8PI5 - chains B and D; structure by X-ray diffraction, 1.66 A resolution.

[Chain B (and D)]
Protein: Insulin B chain, Insulin A chain
Organism: Homo sapiens
Notes: chain D of this document is another copy of the same molecule, construct and numbering; everything in this record applies to it too
UniProt: P01308 (INS_HUMAN); the construct has insertions or renumbered stretches relative to UniProt, so the offset changes along the chain: 1-29 = UniProt 25-53; 33-53 = UniProt 90-110
Amino-acid sequence (53 residues; each row starts with the number of its first residue):
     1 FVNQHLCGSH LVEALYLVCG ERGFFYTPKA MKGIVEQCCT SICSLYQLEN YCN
Cystine bridges: C7-C39, C19-C52, C38-C43
Differences from the reference sequence: linker (30-32)
Ion coordination: Zn2+ site 1 near H5 (its only coordinating residue here); Zn2+ site 2 near H10 (its only coordinating residue here)

[Interface between chain B and chain D]
Contacting residue pairs (31):
  G8(B) - Y16(D)
  S9(B) - E13(D)  hydrogen bond
  S9(B) - Y16(D)
  V12(B) - V12(D)  hydrophobic
  V12(B) - F24(D)  hydrophobic
  E13(B) - E13(D)
  Y16(B) - H5(D)  hydrogen bond (side chain-backbone)
  Y16(B) - G8(D)
  Y16(B) - S9(D)
  Y16(B) - V12(D)  hydrophobic
  Y16(B) - Y26(D)  hydrophobic
  E21(B) - P28(D)
  E21(B) - K29(D)
  R22(B) - K29(D)  hydrogen bond (backbone-side chain)
  G23(B) - Y26(D)
  F24(B) - V12(D)  hydrophobic
  F24(B) - F24(D)  hydrophobic
  F24(B) - F25(D)
  F24(B) - Y26(D)  hydrogen bond (backbone-backbone)
  F25(B) - F24(D)
  F25(B) - F25(D)  hydrophobic
  Y26(B) - Y16(D)
  Y26(B) - G23(D)
  Y26(B) - F24(D)  hydrogen bond (backbone-backbone)
  T27(B) - N53(D)
  P28(B) - G20(D)
  P28(B) - E21(D)
  P28(B) - G23(D)
  N53(B) - F25(D)
  N53(B) - Y26(D)  hydrogen bond (side chain-backbone)
  N53(B) - T27(D)
Also at the interface, not in a pair above, chain B (16 interface residues in all): L17, G20
Also at the interface, not in a pair above, chain D (18 interface residues in all): Q4, R22

[Summary]
16 residues of chain B and 18 residues of chain D are in contact, with 6 hydrogen bonds. Among the polar pairs
are S9(B)-E13(D), Y16(B)-H5(D) and R22(B)-K29(D).
Chain B and chain D are both Insulin B chain, Insulin A chain (Homo sapiens); the structure, Crystal structure
of human insulin desB30 precursor with an Alanine-Methionine-Lysine C-peptide in hexamer (T3R3) conformation,
was determined by X-ray diffraction, deposited together with 8PI4, 8PI6, 8PJC and 8PJH.
